Entry 5YIE (X-ray diffraction, 2.10 A resolution); this record covers chain A.

[Chain A]
Name: Plasmepsin II
Organism: Plasmodium falciparum (isolate 3D7)
Notes: EC 3.4.23.39
Reference sequence: Q8I6V3 (Q8I6V3_PLAF7); residues 5-331 here correspond to UniProt positions 127-453 (UniProt number = residue number + 122)
Sequence (327 residues; row label = number of the first residue in the row):
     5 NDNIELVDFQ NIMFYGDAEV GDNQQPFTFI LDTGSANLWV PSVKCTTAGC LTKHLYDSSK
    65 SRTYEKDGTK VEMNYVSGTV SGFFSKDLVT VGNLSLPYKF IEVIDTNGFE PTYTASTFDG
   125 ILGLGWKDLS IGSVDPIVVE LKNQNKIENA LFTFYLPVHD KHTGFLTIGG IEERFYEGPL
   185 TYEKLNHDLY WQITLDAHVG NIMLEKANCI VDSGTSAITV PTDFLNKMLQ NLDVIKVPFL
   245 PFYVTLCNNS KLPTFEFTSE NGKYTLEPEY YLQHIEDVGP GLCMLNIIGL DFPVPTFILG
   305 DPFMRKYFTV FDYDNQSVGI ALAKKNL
Disulfides: C49-C54, C251-C287
Bound ions: Na+: D36, D216 (together with 8VF)
Residues lining bound ligands:
  - 8VF ((4R)-3-[(2S,3S)-3-[2-[4-[2-azanylethyl(ethyl)amino]-2,6-dimethyl-phenoxy]ethanoylamino]-2-oxidanyl-4-phenyl-butanoyl]-5,5-dimethyl-N-[(1S,2R)-2-oxidanyl-2,3-dihydro-1H-inden-1-yl]-1,3-thiazolidine-4-carboxamide): I34, D36, G38, S39, M77, N78, Y79, V80, S81, F113, T116, I125, L133, S134, I135, Y194, D216, G218, T219, S220, A221, T223, I292, L294, F296, I302
  - CPS (3-[(3-cholamidopropyl)dimethylammonio]-1-propanesulfonate), molecule 1: N78, V80, L294, D295, F296, P297
  - CPS, molecule 2: V80, S81, P115, T116, P245, F246, I292, L294
Swiss-Prot annotation at these positions:
  - active site: D36, D216
What the authors report for this chain:
  - binding site for 8VF: I34, D36, G38, Y79, V80, S81, F113, I125, L133, Y194, D216, G218, T219, S220, T223, I292, L294, F296, I302

[Summary]
Ligands of chain A: compound CPS and compound 8VF. The Na+ site is built by D36 and D216. UniProt lists
active-site residues D36 and D216. The paper reports a binding site for 8VF at I34, D36 and G38 among others.
Chain A is Plasmepsin II (Plasmodium falciparum (isolate 3D7)); the structure, Crystal Structure of KNI-10742
bound Plasmepsin II (PMII) from Plasmodium falciparum, was determined by X-ray diffraction together with 5YIA,
5YIB, 5YIC and 5YID from the same study.
